PDB entry 8U9L | X-ray diffraction, 3.09 A resolution | chains F and B of the 4 polymer chains in the assembly

[Chain F]
Molecule: 20-nt DNA strand
Sequence (20 nucleotides; each row starts with the number of its first residue):
     1 GAATCGGAAATTCCCATCAA

[Chain B]
Name: Transcription factor p65, Proto-oncogene c-Rel chimera
Organism: Mus musculus
UniProtKB: chimeric construct of Q04207, P15307: residues 2-81 from Q04207 (TF65_MOUSE) positions 19-98 (UniProt number = residue number + 17); residues 82-170 from P15307 positions 88-176 (UniProt number = residue number + 6); residues 177-277 from Q04207 (TF65_MOUSE) positions 191-291 (UniProt number = residue number + 14)
Chain sequence (277 residues; each row starts with the number of its first residue):
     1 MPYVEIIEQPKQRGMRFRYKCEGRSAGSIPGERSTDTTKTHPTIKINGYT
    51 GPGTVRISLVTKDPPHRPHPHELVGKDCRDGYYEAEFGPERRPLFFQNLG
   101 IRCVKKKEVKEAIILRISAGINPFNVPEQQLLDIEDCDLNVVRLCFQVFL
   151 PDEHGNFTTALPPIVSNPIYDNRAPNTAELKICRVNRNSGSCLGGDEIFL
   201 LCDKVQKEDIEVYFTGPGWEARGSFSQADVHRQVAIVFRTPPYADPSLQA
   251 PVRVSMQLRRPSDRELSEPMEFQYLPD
Not modelled in the structure: 1, 155-156
Differences from the reference sequence: initiating methionine (1); conflict Glu111 (Gly117 in P15307), Pro127 (Gly133 in P15307), Leu144 (Cys150 in P15307), Cys145 (Val151 in P15307), Gln147 (Met153 in P15307), Val148 (Phe154 in P15307), His154 (Asp160 in P15307); linker (171-176)
Swiss-Prot annotation at these positions:
  - modified residue: Cys21 (Cysteine persulfide), Lys204 (N6-acetyllysine), Lys207 (N6-acetyllysine), Thr240 (Phosphothreonine), Ser262 (Phosphoserine), Ser267 (Phosphoserine)
  - cross-link: Lys20 (Glycyl lysine isopeptide (Lys-Gly) (interchain with G-Cter in SUMO3))

[Interface between chain F and chain B]
Contacting residue pairs (8; chain F residue first):
  DT4(F) - Arg24(B)  base contact
  DT4(F) - Asn98(B)  phosphate contact
  DC5(F) - Arg18(B)  base contact
  DC5(F) - Arg24(B)  base contact
  DC5(F) - Gly27(B)  phosphate contact
  DG6(F) - Arg16(B)  base contact
  DG6(F) - Arg18(B)  hydrogen bond to the base
  DG7(F) - Arg16(B)  hydrogen bond to the base
Also at the interface, not in a pair above, chain F (5 interface residues in all): DA8
Also at the interface, not in a pair above, chain B (7 interface residues in all): Ser25, Arg173

[Summary]
The interface between chain F and chain B involves 5 residues on one side and 7 on the other; the contacts
include 2 hydrogen bonds. Polar contacts include DG6(F)-Arg18(B) and DG7(F)-Arg16(B).
Chain F is a 20-nt DNA strand and chain B is Transcription factor p65, Proto-oncogene c-Rel chimera (Mus
musculus); the structure, Crystal Structure of RelA-cRel chimera complex with DNA, was determined by X-ray
diffraction.
